Entry 9FHE (X-ray diffraction, 2.31 A resolution); this record covers chains A and B.

[Chain A (and B)]
Name: Ketohexokinase
From: Homo sapiens
Notes: EC 2.7.1.3; chain B of this document is another copy of the same molecule, construct and numbering; everything in this record applies to it too
UniProtKB: P50053 (KHK_HUMAN); residues 5-298 here = UniProt positions 5-298
Amino-acid sequence (313 residues; numbered -14 to 298; the number before each row is that of its first residue; numbers below 1 keep their minus sign (Met-14 is residue -14)):
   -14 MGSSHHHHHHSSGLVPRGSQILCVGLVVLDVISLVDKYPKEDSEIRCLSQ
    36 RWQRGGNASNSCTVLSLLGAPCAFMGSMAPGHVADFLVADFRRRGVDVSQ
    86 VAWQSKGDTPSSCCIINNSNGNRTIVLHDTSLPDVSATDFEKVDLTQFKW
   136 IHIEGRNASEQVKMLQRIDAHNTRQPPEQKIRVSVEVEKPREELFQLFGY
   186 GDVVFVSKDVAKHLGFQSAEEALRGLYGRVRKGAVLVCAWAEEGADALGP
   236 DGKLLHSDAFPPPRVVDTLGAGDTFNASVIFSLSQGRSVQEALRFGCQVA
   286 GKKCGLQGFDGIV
Unresolved in the structure: -14 to 2 (chain B: -14 to -3)
Construct notes: initiating methionine (-14); expression tag (-13 to 4)
Swiss-Prot annotation at these positions:
  - binding site (beta-D-fructose): Asp15, Gly41, Asn42, Asn45, Asp258
  - binding site (ATP): Arg108, Ala226 to Gly229, Gly255 to Asp258
  - natural variant: Gly40 (G40R: In FRUCT), Ala43 (A43T: In FRUCT)
Small-molecule neighbours: A1ICK ((2S)-3-[3-[[4-[bis(fluoranyl)methyl]-3-cyano-6-[(3S)-3-(dimethylamino)pyrrolidin-1-yl]pyridin-2-yl]amino]-4-methylsulfanyl-phenyl]-2-methyl-propanoic acid): Asn107, Arg108, Ala224, Ala226, Glu227, Gly229, Ala244, Phe245, Pro246, Pro247, Val250, Thr253, Ala256, Gly257, Phe260, Cys282, Ala285, Gly286, Cys289

[Chain A / chain B interface]
Contacting residue pairs (71; chain A residue first):
  Leu14(A) - Trp37(B)  hydrophobic
  Val16(A) - Cys98(B)  hydrophobic
  Ser18(A) - Cys98(B)
  Ser18(A) - Val111(B)
  Val20(A) - Val111(B)  hydrophobic
  Tyr23(A) - Tyr23(B)
  Tyr23(A) - Pro24(B)  hydrogen bond (side chain-backbone)
  Tyr23(A) - Glu26(B)
  Pro24(A) - Tyr23(B)  hydrogen bond (backbone-side chain)
  Lys25(A) - Thr109(B)
  Glu26(A) - Tyr23(B)
  Glu26(A) - Asn102(B)  hydrogen bond
  Glu26(A) - Asn105(B)
  Glu26(A) - Asn107(B)
  Glu26(A) - Thr109(B)
  Asp27(A) - Asn107(B)
  Asp27(A) - Arg108(B)  hydrogen bond (side chain-backbone)
  Asp27(A) - Thr109(B)  hydrogen bond (backbone-side chain)
  Ser28(A) - Arg108(B)
  Ser28(A) - Thr109(B)
  Ser28(A) - Ile110(B)  hydrogen bond (backbone-backbone)
  Glu29(A) - Ile110(B)
  Glu29(A) - Leu112(B)
  Ile30(A) - Ile110(B)  hydrogen bond (backbone-backbone)
  Ile30(A) - Val111(B)
  Ile30(A) - Leu112(B)  hydrogen bond (backbone-backbone)
  Arg31(A) - Leu112(B)
  Arg31(A) - Asp114(B)
  Cys32(A) - Val111(B)  hydrophobic
  Cys32(A) - Leu112(B)  hydrogen bond (backbone-backbone)
  Cys32(A) - His113(B)
  Gln35(A) - Ser96(B)  hydrogen bond
  Gln35(A) - His113(B)
  Trp37(A) - Trp37(B)  hydrophobic
  Trp37(A) - His67(B)
  Trp37(A) - Val68(B)
  His67(A) - Trp37(B)
  His67(A) - Phe71(B)
  Phe71(A) - His67(B)
  Ser96(A) - Gln35(B)  hydrogen bond
  Ser96(A) - Trp37(B)
  Cys98(A) - Val16(B)  hydrophobic
  Cys98(A) - Cys98(B)  hydrogen bond
  Ile100(A) - Ile100(B)  hydrophobic
  Asn102(A) - Glu26(B)  hydrogen bond
  Asn105(A) - Glu26(B)
  Asn107(A) - Glu26(B)  hydrogen bond
  Asn107(A) - Asp27(B)
  Arg108(A) - Asp27(B)  hydrogen bond (backbone-side chain)
  Arg108(A) - Ser28(B)
  Thr109(A) - Pro24(B)
  Thr109(A) - Lys25(B)
  Thr109(A) - Glu26(B)
  Thr109(A) - Asp27(B)  hydrogen bond (side chain-backbone)
  Thr109(A) - Ser28(B)
  Ile110(A) - Ser28(B)  hydrogen bond (backbone-backbone)
  Ile110(A) - Glu29(B)
  Ile110(A) - Ile30(B)  hydrogen bond (backbone-backbone)
  Val111(A) - Ser18(B)
  Val111(A) - Val20(B)  hydrophobic
  Val111(A) - Ile30(B)
  Val111(A) - Cys32(B)  hydrophobic
  Leu112(A) - Glu29(B)
  Leu112(A) - Ile30(B)  hydrogen bond (backbone-backbone)
  Leu112(A) - Arg31(B)
  Leu112(A) - Cys32(B)  hydrogen bond (backbone-backbone)
  His113(A) - Cys32(B)
  His113(A) - Gln35(B)
  Arg141(A) - Arg31(B)
  Lys174(A) - Glu29(B)
  Arg176(A) - Arg31(B)
Also at the interface, not in a pair above, chain A (37 interface residues in all): Ser34, Asp114, Glu173, Thr253
Also at the interface, not in a pair above, chain B (32 interface residues in all): Leu14

[Summary]
Chain A and chain B form an interface of 37 and 32 residues respectively; the contacts include 20 hydrogen
bonds. Among the polar pairs are Tyr23(A)-Pro24(B), Glu26(A)-Asn102(B) and Asp27(A)-Arg108(B). Ligands of
chain A: compound A1ICK.
Both chains are Ketohexokinase (Homo sapiens). Entry 9FHE (hKHK-C in complex with BI-9787 (pH 5.5)) was
determined by X-ray diffraction (same publication as 9FHD, 8OMJ and 8OMK).
